1S5E - chains A and H of the 6 polymer chains in the assembly; structure by X-ray diffraction, 1.90 A resolution.

[Chain A]
Protein: Cholera enterotoxin, A chain precursor
From: Vibrio cholerae
Notes: EC 2.4.2.36
UniProt: P01555 (CHTA_VIBCH); residues 1-240 here correspond to UniProt positions 19-258 (UniProt number = residue number + 18)
Amino-acid sequence (240 residues; row label = number of the first residue in the row):
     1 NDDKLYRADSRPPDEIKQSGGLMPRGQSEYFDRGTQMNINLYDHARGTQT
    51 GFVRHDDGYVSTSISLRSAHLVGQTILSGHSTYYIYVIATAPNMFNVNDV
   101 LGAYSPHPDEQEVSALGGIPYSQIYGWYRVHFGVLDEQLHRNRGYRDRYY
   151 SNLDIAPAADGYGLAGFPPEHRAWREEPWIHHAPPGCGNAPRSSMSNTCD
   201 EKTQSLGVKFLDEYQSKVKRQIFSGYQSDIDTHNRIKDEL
Disordered / not traced: 50, 194-196, 237-240
UniProt features mapped onto this chain:
  - active site: Glu112
  - binding site (NAD(+)): Arg7 to Ser10, Met23 to Arg25
Disulfides: Cys187-Cys199
Bound ions: Na+: Asn1, Thr90, Tyr150, Leu153

[Chain H]
Protein: cholera toxin B protein (CTB)
From: Vibrio cholerae
UniProt: P01556 (CHTB_VIBCH); residues 1-103 here correspond to UniProt positions 22-124 (UniProt number = residue number + 21)
Amino-acid sequence (103 residues; row label = number of the first residue in the row):
     1 TPQNITDLCAEYHNTQIHTLNDKIFSYTESLAGKREMAIITFKNGATFQV
    51 EVPGSQHIDSQKKAIERMKDTLRIAYLTEAKVEKLCVWNNKTPHAIAAIS
   101 MAN
Disulfides: Cys9-Cys86

[Interface between chain A and chain H]
Contacting residue pairs (7):
  Tyr121(A) - Glu79(H)  hydrogen bond
  Arg143(A) - Lys23(H)
  Arg143(A) - Tyr76(H)  hydrogen bond (side chain-backbone)
  Arg143(A) - Glu79(H)  salt bridge
  Tyr226(A) - Ile74(H)
  Tyr226(A) - Thr78(H)
  Asp229(A) - Arg73(H)
Also at the interface, not in a pair above, chain A (6 interface residues in all): Asn142, Gly144
Also at the interface, not in a pair above, chain H (8 interface residues in all): Ile24, Leu77

[In short]
The interface between chain A and chain H involves 6 residues on one side and 8 on the other; the contacts
include 2 hydrogen bonds and 1 salt bridge. Polar contacts include Arg143(A)-Glu79(H), Tyr121(A)-Glu79(H) and
Arg143(A)-Tyr76(H).
Chain A is Cholera enterotoxin, A chain precursor and chain H is cholera toxin B protein (CTB), both from
Vibrio cholerae; the structure, Cholera holotoxin, Crystal form 1, was determined by X-ray diffraction (same
publication as 1S5B, 1S5C, 1S5D and 1S5F).
